8QEC - chain A; structure by electron microscopy, 3.30 A resolution.

# Chain A
Protein: NPC intracellular sterol transporter 1-related protein 1
Organism: Saccharomyces cerevisiae
UniProtKB: Q12200 (NPC1_YEAST); residues 1-1170 here = UniProt positions 1-1170
Amino-acid sequence (1170 residues; row label = number of the first residue in the row):
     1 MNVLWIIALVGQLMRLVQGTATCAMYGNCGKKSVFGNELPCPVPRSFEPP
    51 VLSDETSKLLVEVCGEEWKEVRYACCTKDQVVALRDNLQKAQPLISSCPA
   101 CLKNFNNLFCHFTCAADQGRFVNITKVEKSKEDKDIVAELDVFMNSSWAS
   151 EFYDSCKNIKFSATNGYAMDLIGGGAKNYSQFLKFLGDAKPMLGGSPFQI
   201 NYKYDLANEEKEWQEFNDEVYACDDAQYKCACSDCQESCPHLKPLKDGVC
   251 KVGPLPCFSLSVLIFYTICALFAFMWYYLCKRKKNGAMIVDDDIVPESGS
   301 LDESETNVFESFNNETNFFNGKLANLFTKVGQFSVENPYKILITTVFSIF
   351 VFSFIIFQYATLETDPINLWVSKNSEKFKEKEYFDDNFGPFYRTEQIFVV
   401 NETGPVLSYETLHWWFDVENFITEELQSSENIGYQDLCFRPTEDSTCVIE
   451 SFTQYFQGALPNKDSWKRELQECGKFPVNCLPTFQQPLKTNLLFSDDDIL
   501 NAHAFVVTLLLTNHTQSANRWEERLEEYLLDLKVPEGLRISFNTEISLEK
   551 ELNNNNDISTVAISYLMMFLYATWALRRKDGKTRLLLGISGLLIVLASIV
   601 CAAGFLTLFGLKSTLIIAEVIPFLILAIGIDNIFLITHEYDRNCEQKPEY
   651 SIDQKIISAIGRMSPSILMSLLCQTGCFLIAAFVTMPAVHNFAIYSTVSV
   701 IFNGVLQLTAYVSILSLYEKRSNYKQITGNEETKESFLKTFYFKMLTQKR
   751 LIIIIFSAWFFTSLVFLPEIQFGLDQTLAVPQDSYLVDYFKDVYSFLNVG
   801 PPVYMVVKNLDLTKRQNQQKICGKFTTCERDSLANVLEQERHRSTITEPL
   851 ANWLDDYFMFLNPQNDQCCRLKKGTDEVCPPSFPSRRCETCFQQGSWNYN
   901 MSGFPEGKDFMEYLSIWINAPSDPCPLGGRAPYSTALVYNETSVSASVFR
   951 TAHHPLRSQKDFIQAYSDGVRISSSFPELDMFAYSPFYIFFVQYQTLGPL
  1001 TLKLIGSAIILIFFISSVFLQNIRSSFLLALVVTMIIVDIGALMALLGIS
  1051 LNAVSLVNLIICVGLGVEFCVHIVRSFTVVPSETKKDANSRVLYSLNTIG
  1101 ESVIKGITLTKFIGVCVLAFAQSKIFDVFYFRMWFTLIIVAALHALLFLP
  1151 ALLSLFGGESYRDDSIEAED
Not modelled in the structure: 1-20, 280-307, 729-735, 1157-1170
Disulfides: Cys-23/Cys-75, Cys-29/Cys-41, Cys-64/Cys-110, Cys-76/Cys-114, Cys-98/Cys-230, Cys-101/Cys-156, Cys-223/Cys-235, Cys-232/Cys-239, Cys-438/Cys-447, Cys-473/Cys-480, Cys-822/Cys-828, Cys-868/Cys-925, Cys-869/Cys-891, Cys-879/Cys-888
Covalently attached groups: N-acetylglucosamine (NAG) linked to Asn-401, Asn-513, Asn-900, Asn-940
Small-molecule neighbours:
  - ergosterol (ERG): Leu-84, Asn-87, Lys-90, Ala-91, Leu-94, Phe-109, Phe-112, Thr-113, Leu-171, Ile-172, Phe-185, Leu-186, Gly-194, Gly-195, Ser-196, Pro-197, Phe-198, Ile-200
  - Q7G (2-{[(4-O-alpha-D-glucopyranosyl-alpha-D-glucopyranosyl)oxy]methyl}-4-{[(3beta,9beta,14beta,17beta,25R)-spirost-5-en-3-yl]oxy}butyl 4-O-alpha-D-glucopyranosyl-alpha-D-glucopyranoside): Asn-165, Phe-391, Tyr-392, Gln-396, Phe-439, Pro-441, Val-448, Glu-450, Phe-484, Gln-485, Gln-486, Leu-492, Leu-510, Pro-802, Asp-856, Ser-922, Asp-923, Pro-926, Ala-931, Pro-932, Arg-950
UniProt features mapped onto this chain:
  - glycosylation (N-linked (GlcNAc...) asparagine): Asn-123, Asn-145, Asn-178, Asn-314, Asn-401, Asn-513, Asn-900, Asn-940
  - mutagenesis: Tyr-718 (Y718D: Sphingolipids mislocalization and no growth at 38 degrees Celsius)
From the paper describing this entry:
  - contacts within the chain: Ile-616/Phe-1126, Asp-557/Glu-619, Asp-631/Lys-1111, Glu-1068/Lys-1111
  - conformationally variable residues (side-chain flip): Asp-631, Glu-1068, Lys-1111, Phe-1126

# Overview
Chain A binds ergosterol and compound Q7G. Covalently linked N-acetylglucosamine: at Asn-401, Asn-513, Asn-900
and Asn-940. From UniProt: one mutagenesis site. From the paper: conformational variability at Asp-631,
Glu-1068 and Lys-1111 among others; contacts within the chain involving Ile-616, Phe-1126 and Glu-619 among
others.
Chain A is NPC intracellular sterol transporter 1-related protein 1 (Saccharomyces cerevisiae); the structure,
S. cerevisia Niemann-Pick type C protein NCR1 in GDN at pH 5.5, was determined by electron microscopy (same
publication as 8QEB, 8QED and 8QEE).
